5M3J - chains A and X of the 6 polymer chains in the assembly; structure by X-ray diffraction, 3.50 A resolution.

[Chain A]
Molecule: Polymerase acidic protein
Source organism: Influenza B virus (B/Memphis/13/2003)
UniProtKB: Q5V8Z9 (Q5V8Z9_9INFB); residue numbers follow UniProt; this construct covers 1-726
Chain sequence (751 residues; numbered -13 to 737; the number before each row is that of its first residue; numbers below 1 keep their minus sign (Gly-13 is residue -13)):
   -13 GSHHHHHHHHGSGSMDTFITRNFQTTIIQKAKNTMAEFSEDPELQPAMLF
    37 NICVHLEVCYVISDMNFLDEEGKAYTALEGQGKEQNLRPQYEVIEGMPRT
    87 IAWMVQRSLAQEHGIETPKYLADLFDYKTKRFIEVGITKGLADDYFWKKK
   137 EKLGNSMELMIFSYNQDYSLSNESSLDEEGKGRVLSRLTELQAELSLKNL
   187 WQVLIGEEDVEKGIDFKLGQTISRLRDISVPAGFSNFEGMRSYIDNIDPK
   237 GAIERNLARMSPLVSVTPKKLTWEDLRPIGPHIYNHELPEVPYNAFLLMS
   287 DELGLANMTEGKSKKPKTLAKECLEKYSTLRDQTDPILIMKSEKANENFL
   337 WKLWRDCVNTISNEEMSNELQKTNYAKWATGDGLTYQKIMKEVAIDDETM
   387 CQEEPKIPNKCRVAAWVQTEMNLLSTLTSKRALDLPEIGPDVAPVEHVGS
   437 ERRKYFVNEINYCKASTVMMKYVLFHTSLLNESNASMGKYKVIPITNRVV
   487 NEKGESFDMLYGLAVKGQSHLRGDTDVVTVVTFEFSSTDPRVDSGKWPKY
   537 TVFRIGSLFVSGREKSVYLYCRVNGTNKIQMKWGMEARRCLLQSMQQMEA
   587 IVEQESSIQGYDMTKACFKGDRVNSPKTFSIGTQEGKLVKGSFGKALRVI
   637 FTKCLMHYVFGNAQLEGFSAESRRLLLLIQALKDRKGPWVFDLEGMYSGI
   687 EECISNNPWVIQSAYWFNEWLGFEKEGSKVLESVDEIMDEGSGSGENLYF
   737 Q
Disordered / not traced: -13 to -1, 64-70, 723-737
Differences from the reference sequence: expression tag (-13 to 0, 727-737)

[Chain X]
Molecule: DNA-directed RNA polymerase subunit
Notes: EC 2.7.7.6
Chain sequence (28 residues; row label = number of the first residue in the row):
    15 YSPTSPSYSPTSPSYSPTSPSYSPTSPS
Disordered / not traced: 15-20, 30-42
Modified positions: Ser19, Ser26, Ser33, Ser40 (phosphoserine; SEP)

[How chain A and chain X interact]
Residue-residue contacts - 17 pairs, chain A then chain X:
  Thr412(A) - Ser28(X)
  Leu413(A) - Pro24(X)
  Leu413(A) - Thr25(X)
  Leu413(A) - Ser26(X)
  Leu413(A) - Tyr29(X)
  Thr414(A) - Tyr29(X)
  Ser415(A) - Tyr29(X)
  Lys440(A) - Tyr22(X)
  Tyr441(A) - Tyr22(X)
  Asn444(A) - Pro24(X)
  Glu445(A) - Tyr22(X)  hydrogen bond
  Glu445(A) - Pro24(X)
  Tyr448(A) - Pro24(X)
  Phe604(A) - Tyr22(X)
  Lys605(A) - Tyr22(X)
  Lys631(A) - Ser26(X)
  Arg634(A) - Ser26(X)
Also at the interface, not in a pair above, chain A (16 interface residues in all): Ser411, Glu488, Ser628
Also at the interface, not in a pair above, chain X (7 interface residues in all): Ser21

[In short]
16 residues of chain A face 7 of chain X across their interface; the contacts include 1 hydrogen bond. The
hydrogen-bonded pair is Glu445(A)-Tyr22(X).
Here chain A is Polymerase acidic protein (Influenza B virus (B/Memphis/13/2003)) and chain X is DNA-directed
RNA polymerase subunit. Entry 5M3J (Influenza B polymerase bound to four heptad repeats of serine 5
phosphorylated Pol II CTD) was determined by X-ray diffraction.
